Entry 6Y9X (electron microscopy, 4.40 A resolution (low resolution: residue-level contacts below are approximate; hydrogen-bond / salt-bridge calls are withheld)); this record covers chains H and N of the 13 polymer chains in the assembly.

== Chain H (and N) ==
Protein: Gag-Pol polyprotein
Organism: Human immunodeficiency virus 1
Notes: EC 3.4.23.16, 2.7.7.49, 2.7.7.7, 3.1.26.13, 3.1.13.2, 2.7.7.-, 3.1.-.-; chain N of this document is another copy of the same molecule, construct and numbering; everything in this record applies to it too
Reference sequence: P0C6F2 (POL_HV1LW); residues 1-220 here correspond to UniProt positions 133-352 (UniProt number = residue number + 132)
Amino-acid sequence (220 residues; numbered 1 to 220; the number before each row is that of its first residue):
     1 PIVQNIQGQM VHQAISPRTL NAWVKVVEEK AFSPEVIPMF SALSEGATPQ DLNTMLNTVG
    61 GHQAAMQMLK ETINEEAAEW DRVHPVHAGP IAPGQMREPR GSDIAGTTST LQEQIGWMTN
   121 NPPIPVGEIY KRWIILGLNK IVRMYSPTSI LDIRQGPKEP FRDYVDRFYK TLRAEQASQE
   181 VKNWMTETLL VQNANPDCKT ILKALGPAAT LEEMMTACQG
UniProt features mapped onto this chain:
  - region: Asn57 to Gln95 (Interaction with human PPIA/CYPA and NUP153)
  - site: Gly89, Pro90 (Cis/trans isomerization of proline peptide bond)
Disulfides: Cys198-Cys218

== Interface between chain H and chain N ==
Contacting residue pairs - 11 pairs, chain H then chain N:
  Asn57(H) - Arg173(N)
  Val59(H) - Arg173(N)
  Gln63(H) - Tyr169(N)
  Gln63(H) - Arg173(N)
  Ala64(H) - Tyr169(N)
  Ala64(H) - Leu211(N)
  Met68(H) - Leu211(N)
  Met68(H) - Glu212(N)
  Lys140(H) - Glu212(N)
  Tyr145(H) - Arg162(N)
  Ser146(H) - Gln219(N)
Interface residues without a listed pair, chain H (12 interface residues in all): Gly60, Gln67, Glu71, Met144
Interface residues without a listed pair, chain N (10 interface residues in all): Val165, Lys170, Thr210, Met215

== Overview ==
12 residues of chain H and 10 residues of chain N are in contact.
Both chains are Gag-Pol polyprotein (Human immunodeficiency virus 1). Entry 6Y9X (Structure of the native
full-length HIV-1 capsid protein in complex with Cyclophilin A from helical assembly ...) was determined by
electron microscopy, deposited together with 6Y9V, 6Y9W, 6Y9Y, 6Y9Z and 6ZDJ.
